PDB entry 8BED | electron microscopy, 2.03 A resolution | chains G and R of the 8 polymer chains in the assembly

Chain G:
Protein: NADH dehydrogenase [ubiquinone] iron-sulfur protein 1, mitochondrial
From: Arabidopsis thaliana
Notes: EC 7.1.1.2
UniProtKB: Q9FGI6 (NDUS1_ARATH); residues 1-748 here = UniProt positions 1-748
Chain sequence (748 residues; numbered 1 to 748; the number before each row is that of its first residue):
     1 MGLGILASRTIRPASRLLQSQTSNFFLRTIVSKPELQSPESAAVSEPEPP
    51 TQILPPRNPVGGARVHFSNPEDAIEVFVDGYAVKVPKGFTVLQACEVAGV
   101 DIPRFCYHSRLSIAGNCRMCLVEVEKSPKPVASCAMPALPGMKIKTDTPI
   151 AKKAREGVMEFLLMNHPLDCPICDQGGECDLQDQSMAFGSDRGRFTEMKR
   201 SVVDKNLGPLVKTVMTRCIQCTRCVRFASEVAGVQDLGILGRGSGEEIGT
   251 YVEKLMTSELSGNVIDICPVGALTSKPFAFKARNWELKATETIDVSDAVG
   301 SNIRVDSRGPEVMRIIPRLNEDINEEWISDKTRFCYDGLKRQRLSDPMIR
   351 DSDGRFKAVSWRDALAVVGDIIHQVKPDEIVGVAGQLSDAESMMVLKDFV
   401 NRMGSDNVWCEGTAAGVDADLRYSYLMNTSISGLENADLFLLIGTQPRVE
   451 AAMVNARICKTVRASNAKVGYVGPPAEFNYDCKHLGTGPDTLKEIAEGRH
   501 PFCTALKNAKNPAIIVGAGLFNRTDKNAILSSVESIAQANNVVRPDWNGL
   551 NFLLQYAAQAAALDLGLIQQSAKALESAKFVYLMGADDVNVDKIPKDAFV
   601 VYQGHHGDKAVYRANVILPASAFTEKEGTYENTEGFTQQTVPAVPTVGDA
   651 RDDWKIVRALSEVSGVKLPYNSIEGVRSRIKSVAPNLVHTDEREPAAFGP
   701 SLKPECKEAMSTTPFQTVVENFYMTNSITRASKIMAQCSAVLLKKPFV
Disordered / not traced: 1-56, 744-748
Bound ions: 2Fe-2S cluster Fe: Cys106, Cys117, Cys120, Cys134; 4Fe-4S cluster Fe site 1: His166, Cys170, Cys173, Cys179; 4Fe-4S cluster Fe site 2: Cys218, Cys221, Cys224, Cys268
Residues lining bound ligands:
  - 2Fe-2S cluster (FES): Arg104, Phe105, Cys106, Tyr107, Gly115, Asn116, Cys117, Arg118, Met119, Cys120, Cys134
  - 4Fe-4S cluster (SF4), molecule 1: His166, Pro167, Asp169, Cys170, Cys173, Gln175, Gly176, Cys179, Leu181, Gln182, Val270, Gly271
  - 4Fe-4S cluster (SF4), molecule 2: Met215, Cys218, Ile219, Gln220, Cys221, Thr222, Arg223, Cys224, Ile248, Cys268, Pro269, Val270, Ala272, Leu273

Chain R:
Protein: NADH dehydrogenase [ubiquinone] iron-sulfur protein 6, mitochondrial
From: Arabidopsis thaliana
UniProtKB: Q9M9M6 (NDUS6_ARATH); residue numbers follow UniProt; this construct covers 1-110
Chain sequence (110 residues; numbered 1 to 110; the number before each row is that of its first residue):
     1 MASNLLKALIRSQILPSSRRNFSVATTQLGIPTDDLVGNHTAKWMQDRSK
    51 KSPMELISEVPPIKVDGRIVACEGDTNPALGHPIEFICLDLNEPAICKYC
   101 GLRYVQDHHH
Disordered / not traced: 1-36, 110
Bound ions: Zn2+: Cys72, His82, Cys97, Cys100

Chain G / chain R interface:
Pairs across the interface (19; chain G residue first):
  Pro167(G) - Glu85(R)
  Leu168(G) - Pro83(R)
  Leu168(G) - Ile84(R)
  Leu168(G) - Tyr99(R)  hydrogen bond (backbone-side chain)
  Asp169(G) - Glu85(R)
  Asp169(G) - Tyr99(R)
  Pro171(G) - Tyr99(R)
  Ile172(G) - Lys98(R)
  Ile172(G) - Tyr99(R)  hydrophobic
  Met198(G) - Phe86(R)  hydrophobic
  Lys199(G) - Ile69(R)
  Lys199(G) - Phe86(R)
  Ser201(G) - Ile69(R)
  Ser201(G) - Phe86(R)  hydrogen bond (side chain-backbone)
  Ser201(G) - Ile87(R)
  Ser201(G) - Cys88(R)  hydrogen bond (side chain-backbone)
  Val203(G) - Cys88(R)  hydrophobic
  Val203(G) - Leu91(R)  hydrophobic
  Asp204(G) - Lys98(R)  salt bridge
Interface residues without a listed pair, chain G (14 interface residues in all): Cys170, Arg200, Val202, Val214
Interface residues without a listed pair, chain R (12 interface residues in all): Ala71, Asp90

Overview:
14 residues of chain G face 12 of chain R across their interface; the contacts include 3 hydrogen bonds and 1
salt bridge. Among the polar pairs are Asp204(G)-Lys98(R), Leu168(G)-Tyr99(R) and Ser201(G)-Phe86(R). Ligands
of chain G: 2Fe-2S cluster and 4Fe-4S cluster.
Chain G is NADH dehydrogenase [ubiquinone] iron-sulfur protein 1, mitochondrial and chain R is NADH
dehydrogenase [ubiquinone] iron-sulfur protein 6, mitochondrial, both from Arabidopsis thaliana; the
structure, Cryo-EM structure of the Arabidopsis thaliana I+III2 supercomplex (CI peripheral tip), was
determined by electron microscopy, deposited together with 8BEE, 8BEF, 8BEH, 8BEL, 8BEP, 8BPX, 8BQ5 and 8BQ6.
